4EIA - chain A; structure by X-ray diffraction, 3.00 A resolution.

[Chain A]
Protein: Activator of 2-hydroxyisocaproyl-CoA dehydratase
Source organism: Clostridium difficile
Reference sequence: Q5U925 (Q5U925_CLODI); residue numbers follow UniProt; this construct covers 1-266
Amino-acid sequence (276 residues; numbered 1 to 276; the number before each row is that of its first residue):
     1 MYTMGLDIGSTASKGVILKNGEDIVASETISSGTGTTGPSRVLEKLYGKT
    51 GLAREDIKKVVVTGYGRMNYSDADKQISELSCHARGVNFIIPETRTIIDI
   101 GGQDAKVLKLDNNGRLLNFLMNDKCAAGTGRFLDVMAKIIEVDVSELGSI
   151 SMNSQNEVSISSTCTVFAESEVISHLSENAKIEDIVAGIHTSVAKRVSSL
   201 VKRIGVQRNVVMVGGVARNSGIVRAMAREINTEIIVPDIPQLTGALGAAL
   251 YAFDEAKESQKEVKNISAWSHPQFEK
Not modelled in the structure: 261-276
Sequence notes: expression tag (267-276)
Curated features (UniProtKB/Swiss-Prot):
  - binding site (ATP): Ser-10 to Lys-14, Gly-102 to Asp-104, Asp-134, Gly-215, Gln-241
  - binding site ([4Fe-4S] cluster): Cys-125, Cys-164
Metal / ion sites: 4Fe-4S cluster Fe near Cys-125 (its only coordinating residue here)
Residues lining bound ligands: 4Fe-4S cluster (SF4): Lys-124, Cys-125, Ala-126, Ala-127, Cys-164, Thr-165, Val-166

[In short]
Chain A binds 4Fe-4S cluster. UniProt lists 11 ATP-binding residues and [4Fe-4S] cluster-binding residues
Cys-125 and Cys-164.
Chain A is Activator of 2-hydroxyisocaproyl-CoA dehydratase (Clostridium difficile); the structure, Activator
of the 2-Hydroxyisocaproyl-CoA Dehydratase from Clostridium difficile without nucleotide, was determined by
X-ray diffraction together with 4EHT and 4EHU from the same study.
